1NEK - chains B and D of the 4 polymer chains in the assembly; structure by X-ray diffraction, 2.60 A resolution.

# Chain B
Protein: Succinate dehydrogenase iron-sulfur protein
Source organism: Escherichia coli
Notes: EC 1.3.99.1, 1.3.5.1
Reference sequence: P07014 (DHSB_ECOLI); residue numbers follow UniProt; this construct covers 1-238
Chain sequence (238 residues; each row starts with the number of its first residue):
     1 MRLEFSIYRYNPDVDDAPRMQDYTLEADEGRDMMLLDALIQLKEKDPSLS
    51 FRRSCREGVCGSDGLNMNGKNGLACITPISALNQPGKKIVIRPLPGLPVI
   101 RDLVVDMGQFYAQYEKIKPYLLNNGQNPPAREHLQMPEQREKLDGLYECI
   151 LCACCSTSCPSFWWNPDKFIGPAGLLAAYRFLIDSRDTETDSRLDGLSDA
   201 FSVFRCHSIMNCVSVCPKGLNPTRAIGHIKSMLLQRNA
Metal / ion sites: 2Fe-2S cluster Fe: C55, C60, D63, C75; 4Fe-4S cluster Fe: C149, C152, C155, C216; 3Fe-4S cluster Fe: C159, C206, C212; Ca2+: D187, T190
Small-molecule neighbours:
  - 3Fe-4S cluster (F3S): C159, S161, F169, P172, C206, H207, S208, I209, M210, N211, C212, T223, I226
  - 2Fe-2S cluster (FES): R53, S54, C55, R56, E57, G58, V59, C60, G61, S62, D63, L73, C75
  - 4Fe-4S cluster (SF4): F110, C149, I150, L151, C152, A153, C154, C155, A173, L176, C216, P217, K218, L220, P222
  - ubiquinone-2 (UQ2): P160, W164, H207, I209
Swiss-Prot annotation at these positions:
  - binding site ([2Fe-2S] cluster): C55, C60, C75
  - binding site ([4Fe-4S] cluster): C149, C152, C155, C216
  - binding site ([3Fe-4S] cluster): C159, C206, C212
  - binding site (a ubiquinone): W164

# Chain D
Protein: Succinate dehydrogenase hydrophobic membrane anchor protein
Source organism: Escherichia coli
Reference sequence: P0AC44 (DHSD_ECOLI); residues 1-115 here = UniProt positions 1-115
Chain sequence (115 residues; row label = number of the first residue in the row):
     1 MVSNASALGRNGVHDFILVRATAIVLTLYIIYMVGFFATSGELTYEVWIG
    51 FFASAFTKVFTLLALFSILIHAWIGMWQVLTDYVKPLALRLMLQLVIVVA
   101 LVVYVIYGFVVVWGV
Unresolved in the structure: 1-2
Metal / ion sites: heme Fe: H71 (shared with 1 residue of chain C)
Small-molecule neighbours:
  - cardiolipin (CDN): Y29, I30, I31, M33, V34, F37, A38, G41, E42, L43, W48, L65, I68
  - heme (HEM): V19, R20, A23, L26, T27, I30, I68, H71, A72, G75, M76, Q78, V79
Swiss-Prot annotation at these positions:
  - binding site (heme): H71
  - binding site (a ubiquinone): Y83
What the authors report for this chain:
  - binding site for ubiquinone-2: D82

# Interface between chain B and chain D
Contacting residue pairs - 20 pairs, chain B then chain D:
  W164(B) - D82(D)
  W164(B) - Y83(D)
  W164(B) - K85(D)  hydrogen bond (backbone-side chain)
  N165(B) - D82(D)  hydrogen bond
  S198(B) - N11(D)
  S198(B) - G12(D)  hydrogen bond (backbone-backbone)
  D199(B) - G12(D)  hydrogen bond (backbone-backbone)
  A200(B) - G12(D)
  F201(B) - T81(D)
  F204(B) - G12(D)
  F204(B) - V13(D)
  F204(B) - F16(D)  hydrophobic
  R205(B) - W77(D)
  R205(B) - Q78(D)  hydrogen bond (side chain-backbone)
  R205(B) - T81(D)
  R205(B) - D82(D)  salt bridge
  L233(B) - V13(D)  hydrophobic
  L234(B) - V13(D)  hydrophobic
  L234(B) - F16(D)  hydrophobic
  N237(B) - V13(D)
Interface residues without a listed pair, chain B (14 interface residues in all): H207, K230, A238
Interface residues without a listed pair, chain D (11 interface residues in all): I17

# In short
14 residues of chain B face 11 of chain D across their interface; the contacts include 5 hydrogen bonds and 1
salt bridge. Polar contacts include R205(B)-D82(D), W164(B)-K85(D) and N165(B)-D82(D). Chain B binds 2Fe-2S
cluster, 4Fe-4S cluster, 3Fe-4S cluster and ubiquinone-2. From the paper: a binding site for ubiquinone-2 at
D82(D).
Chain B is Succinate dehydrogenase iron-sulfur protein and chain D is Succinate dehydrogenase hydrophobic
membrane anchor protein, both from Escherichia coli; the structure, Complex II (Succinate Dehydrogenase) From
E. Coli with ubiquinone bound, was determined by X-ray diffraction, deposited together with 1NEN.
